Entry 8GD1 (X-ray diffraction, 2.85 A resolution); this record covers chain A.

# Chain A
Protein: HIV-1 LM/HT Clade A/E CRF01 gp120 core
Organism: Human immunodeficiency virus 1
UniProtKB: A0A0M3KKW9 (A0A0M3KKW9_9HIV1); the author numbering skips numbers that UniProt does not, so the offset changes along the chain: 44-124 = UniProt 1-81; 198-301 = UniProt 82-185; 318-355 = UniProt 186-223; 357-396 = UniProt 224-263; 1 more segments
Chain sequence (355 residues; numbered 42 to 492; 96 numbers in that range are skipped by the numbering (no residue carries them; nothing is unmodelled there); the number before each row is that of its first residue):
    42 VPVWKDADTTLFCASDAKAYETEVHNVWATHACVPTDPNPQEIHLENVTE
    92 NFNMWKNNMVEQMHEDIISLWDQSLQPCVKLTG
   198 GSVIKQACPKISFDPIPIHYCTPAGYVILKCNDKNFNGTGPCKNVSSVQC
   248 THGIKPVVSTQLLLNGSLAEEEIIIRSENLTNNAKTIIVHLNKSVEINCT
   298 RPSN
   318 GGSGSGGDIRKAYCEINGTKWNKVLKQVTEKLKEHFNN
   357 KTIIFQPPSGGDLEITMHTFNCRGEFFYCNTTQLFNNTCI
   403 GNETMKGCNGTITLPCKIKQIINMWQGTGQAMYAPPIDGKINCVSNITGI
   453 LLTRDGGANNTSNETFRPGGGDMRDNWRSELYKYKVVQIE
Not modelled in the structure: 42, 318-324, 403-408
Cystine bridges: Cys-54/Cys-74, Cys-119/Cys-205, Cys-218/Cys-247, Cys-228/Cys-239, Cys-296/Cys-331, Cys-378/Cys-445, Cys-385/Cys-418, Cys-395/Cys-410
Covalent attachments: N-acetylglucosamine (NAG) linked to Asn-234, Asn-241, Asn-262, Asn-276, Asn-289, Asn-295, Asn-386, Asn-392, Asn-448, Asn-461
Construct notes: expression tag (42-43); engineered mutation Tyr-61 (His18 in A0A0M3KKW9), His-105 (Gln62 in A0A0M3KKW9), Ile-108 (Val65 in A0A0M3KKW9), Thr-375 (His242 in A0A0M3KKW9), Asp-474 (Asn335 in A0A0M3KKW9), Met-475 (Ile336 in A0A0M3KKW9), Arg-476 (Lys337 in A0A0M3KKW9)
Ligand contacts: ZXC-I-092 (Z1I; (3S,5S)-5-(aminomethyl)-N-(4-chloro-3-fluorophenyl)-1-[(3R,5S)-3,4,5-trimethylpiperazine-1-carbonyl]piperidine-3-carboxamide): Trp-112, Val-255, Ser-256, Thr-257, Asp-368, Glu-370, Thr-375, Phe-376, Asn-377, Phe-382, Ile-424, Asn-425, Met-426, Trp-427, Gly-429, Thr-430, Gly-473, Asp-474, Met-475, Arg-476
What the authors report for this chain:
  - binding site for ZXC-I-092: Asp-368, Glu-370, Met-426, Trp-427, Arg-476

# Overview
Ligands of chain A: ZXC-I-092. Covalently linked N-acetylglucosamine: at Asn-234, Asn-241, Asn-262, Asn-276,
Asn-289 and Asn-295 and 4 more. From the paper: a binding site for ZXC-I-092 at Asp-368, Glu-370 and Met-426
among others.
Chain A is HIV-1 LM/HT Clade A/E CRF01 gp120 core (Human immunodeficiency virus 1); the structure, Crystal
Structure of HIV-1 LM/HT Clade A/E CRF01 GP120 Core in Complex with ZXC-I-092, was determined by X-ray
diffraction together with 8GCZ, 8GD3, 8GD5 and 8GJT from the same study.
